PDB entry 7AK0 | X-ray diffraction, 2.32 A resolution | chains A and B

Chain A (and B):
Name: Mucosa-associated lymphoid tissue lymphoma translocation protein 1
Organism: Homo sapiens
Notes: EC 3.4.22.-; chain B of this document is another copy of the same molecule, construct and numbering; everything in this record applies to it too
Reference sequence: Q9UDY8 (MALT1_HUMAN); residues 329-728 here = UniProt positions 329-728
Sequence (404 residues; numbered 325 to 728; the number before each row is that of its first residue):
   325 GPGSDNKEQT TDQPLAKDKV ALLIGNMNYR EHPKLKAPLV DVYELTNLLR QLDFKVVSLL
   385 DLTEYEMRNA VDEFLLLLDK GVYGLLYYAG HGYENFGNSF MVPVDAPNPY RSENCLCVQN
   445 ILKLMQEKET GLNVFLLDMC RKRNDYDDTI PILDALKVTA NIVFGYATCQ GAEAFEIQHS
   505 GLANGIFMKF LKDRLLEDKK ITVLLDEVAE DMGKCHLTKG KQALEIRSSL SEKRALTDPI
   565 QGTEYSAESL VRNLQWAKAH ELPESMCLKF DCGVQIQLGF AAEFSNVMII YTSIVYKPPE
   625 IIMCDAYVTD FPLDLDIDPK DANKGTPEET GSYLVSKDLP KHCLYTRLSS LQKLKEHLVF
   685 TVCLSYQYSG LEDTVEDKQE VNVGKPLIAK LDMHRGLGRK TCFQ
Unresolved in the structure: 325-336, 466-481, 495-504, 543-545, 566-567, 723-728 (chain B: 325-335, 466-481, 503-504, 566-567, 719-728)
Construct notes: expression tag (325-328)
UniProt features mapped onto this chain:
  - motif: Leu-369 to Leu-376 (Nuclear export signal)
  - active site: His-415, Cys-464
  - site: Asp-329, Asn-330 (Breakpoint for translocation to form BIRC2-MALT1)
  - mutagenesis: Cys-464 (C464A: Slight decrease in NF-kappa-B activation), Glu-653 (E653A: Abolishes binding to TRAF6)

How chain A and chain B interact:
Pairs across the interface - 29 pairs, chain A then chain B:
  Lys-524(A) / Asp-530(B)  salt bridge
  Lys-524(A) / Glu-534(B)  salt bridge
  Thr-526(A) / Asp-530(B)  hydrogen bond
  Asp-530(A) / Lys-524(B)  salt bridge
  Asp-530(A) / Thr-526(B)  hydrogen bond
  Ala-533(A) / Leu-554(B)
  Ala-533(A) / Ser-555(B)
  Glu-534(A) / Lys-524(B)  salt bridge
  Glu-534(A) / Ser-555(B)
  Glu-534(A) / Lys-557(B)
  Gly-537(A) / Ser-555(B)
  Leu-548(A) / Ser-552(B)
  Leu-548(A) / Ser-553(B)
  Glu-549(A) / Arg-551(B)
  Glu-549(A) / Ser-552(B)
  Ile-550(A) / Ile-550(B)
  Ile-550(A) / Arg-551(B)
  Ile-550(A) / Ser-552(B)  hydrogen bond (backbone-backbone)
  Arg-551(A) / Glu-549(B)
  Arg-551(A) / Ile-550(B)
  Arg-551(A) / Arg-551(B)
  Ser-552(A) / Leu-548(B)
  Ser-552(A) / Glu-549(B)
  Ser-552(A) / Ile-550(B)  hydrogen bond (backbone-backbone)
  Ser-553(A) / Leu-548(B)
  Ser-555(A) / Ala-533(B)
  Ser-555(A) / Glu-534(B)
  Ser-555(A) / Gly-537(B)
  Lys-557(A) / Glu-534(B)
Also at the interface, not in a pair above, chain A (17 interface residues in all): Val-527, Leu-554, Glu-556
Also at the interface, not in a pair above, chain B (17 interface residues in all): Val-527, Glu-556

Overview:
Chain A and chain B each contribute 17 residues to their interface, with 4 hydrogen bonds and 4 salt bridges.
Among the polar pairs are Lys-524(A)/Asp-530(B), Lys-524(A)/Glu-534(B) and Thr-526(A)/Asp-530(B). Curated
annotation (UniProt) lists active-site residues His-415(A) and Cys-464(A) and 2 mutagenesis sites on chain A.
Both chains are Mucosa-associated lymphoid tissue lymphoma translocation protein 1 (Homo sapiens). Entry 7AK0
(Human MALT1(329-729) in complex with a chromane urea containing inhibitor) was determined by X-ray
diffraction together with 7AK1 from the same study.
